9E6S - chains A and C of the 4 polymer chains in the assembly; structure by X-ray diffraction, 2.20 A resolution.

# Chain A
Protein: B-cell lymphoma/leukemia 11A
From: Homo sapiens
Notes: fragment: Zinc finger domains 4-6
Reference sequence: Q9H165 (BC11A_HUMAN); residues 730-835 here = UniProt positions 730-835
Chain sequence (108 residues; each row starts with the number of its first residue):
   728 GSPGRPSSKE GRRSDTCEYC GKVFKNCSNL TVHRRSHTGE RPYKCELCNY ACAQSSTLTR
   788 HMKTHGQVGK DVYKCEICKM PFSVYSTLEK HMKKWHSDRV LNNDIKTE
Disordered / not traced: 728-738, 826-835
Construct notes: expression tag (728-729); engineered mutation Thr784 (Lys in Q9H165)
Bound ions: Zn2+ site 1: Cys744, Cys747, His760, His764; Zn2+ site 2: Cys772, Cys775, His788, His792; Zn2+ site 3: Cys802, Cys805, His818, His823
Curated features (UniProtKB/Swiss-Prot):
  - zinc finger: Asp742 to His764 (C2H2-type 4), Tyr770 to His792 (C2H2-type 5), Tyr800 to His823 (C2H2-type 6)
  - binding site (Zn(2+)): Cys744, Cys747, His760, His764, Cys772, Cys775, His788, His792, Cys802, Cys805, His818, His823
  - cross-link: Lys833 (Glycyl lysine isopeptide (Lys-Gly) (interchain with G-Cter in SUMO2))

# Chain C
Molecule: DNA Strand II
Sequence (19 nucleotides; numbered 1 to 19; the number before each row is that of its first residue):
     1 CCTTGACCAA TAGATTCAT

# Chain A / chain C interface
Pairs across the interface - 12 pairs, chain A then chain C:
  Asn753(A) - DC2(C)  base contact
  Asn753(A) - DT3(C)  hydrogen bond to the base
  Ser755(A) - DC2(C)  hydrogen bond to the phosphate
  Ser755(A) - DT3(C)  base contact
  Gln781(A) - DG5(C)  hydrogen bond to the base
  Ser782(A) - DT4(C)  base contact
  Ser783(A) - DT4(C)  base contact
  Ser783(A) - DG5(C)  hydrogen bond to the base
  Arg787(A) - DC7(C)  base contact
  Lys817(A) - DG13(C)  phosphate contact
  Lys817(A) - DA14(C)  hydrogen bond to the sugar
  Lys821(A) - DG13(C)  salt bridge to the phosphate
Other interface residues (no listed pair), chain A (10 interface residues in all): Thr786, Lys820
Other interface residues (no listed pair), chain C (8 interface residues in all): DC1

# Summary
Chain A and chain C form an interface of 10 and 8 residues respectively; the contacts include 5 hydrogen bonds
and 1 salt bridge. Among the polar pairs are Asn753(A)-DT3(C), Gln781(A)-DG5(C) and Ser783(A)-DG5(C). Curated
annotation (UniProt) lists 12 Zn2+-binding residues on chain A.
Chain A is B-cell lymphoma/leukemia 11A (Homo sapiens) and chain C is DNA Strand II; the structure, BCL11A
ZF4-6 with K784T Mutation in Complex with a DNA Sequence Observed in the Human Globin ..., was determined by
X-ray diffraction, deposited together with 9E6R and 9E6T.
